8ZK2 - chains C and L of the 36 polymer chains in the assembly; structure by electron microscopy, 2.65 A resolution.

[Chain C]
Name: Photosynthetic reaction center cytochrome c subunit
Organism: Roseospirillum parvum
UniProtKB: Q6XBJ5 (Q6XBJ5_9PROT); numbering as in UniProt (aligned over 1-362)
Chain sequence (362 residues; row label = number of the first residue in the row):
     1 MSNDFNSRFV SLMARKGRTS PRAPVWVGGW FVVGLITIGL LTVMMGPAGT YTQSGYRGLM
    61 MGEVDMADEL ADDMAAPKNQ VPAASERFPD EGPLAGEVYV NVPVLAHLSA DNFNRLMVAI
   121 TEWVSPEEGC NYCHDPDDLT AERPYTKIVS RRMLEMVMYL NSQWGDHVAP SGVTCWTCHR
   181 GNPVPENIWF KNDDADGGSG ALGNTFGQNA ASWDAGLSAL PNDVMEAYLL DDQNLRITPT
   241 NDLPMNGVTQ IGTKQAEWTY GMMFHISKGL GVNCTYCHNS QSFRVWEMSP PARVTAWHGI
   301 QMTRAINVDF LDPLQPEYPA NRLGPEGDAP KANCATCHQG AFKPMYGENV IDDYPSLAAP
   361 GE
Not modelled in the structure: 1-19, 362
Glycans and other covalent adducts: heme c (HEC) linked to Cys-130, Cys-133, Cys-175, Cys-178, Cys-274, Cys-277, Cys-334, Cys-337
Ion coordination: Mg2+ site 1: Asp-65, Gly-271; heme c Fe (4 sites), coordinated by Met-117, His-134, Met-153, His-167, His-179, Met-263, His-278, His-338; Mg2+ site 2: Asn-192, Asp-194, Asp-196, Asp-223; Mg2+ site 3: Asp-194, Asp-214, Asn-222, Asp-223
Ligand contacts:
  - Octadecane (8K6), molecule 1: Ile-38, Thr-42, Gly-46, Pro-47
  - Octadecane (8K6), molecule 2: Leu-41, Thr-42, Met-45, Gly-46, Pro-47, Ala-48
  - heme c (HEC), molecule 1: Tyr-99, Val-100, Asn-101, Val-102, Pro-103, Val-104, Leu-105, Phe-113, Met-117, Val-118, Ile-120, Thr-121, Val-124, Ser-125, Gly-129, His-134, Leu-139, Thr-140, Lys-147, Ser-150, Arg-151, Leu-154
  - heme c (HEC), molecule 2: Ile-120, Val-124, Tyr-132, Tyr-145, Thr-146, Val-149, Ser-150, Met-153, Leu-154, Met-156, Val-157, Leu-160, Thr-174, His-179, Pro-183, Val-184, Pro-185, Ile-188, Ile-306, Leu-311, Tyr-318, Arg-322, Pro-330, Lys-331, Ala-332, Thr-336, Leu-357
  - heme c (HEC), molecule 3: Leu-160, His-167, Val-168, Ala-169, Pro-170, Ser-171, Gly-172, Val-173, Thr-177, Leu-229, Ile-266, Leu-270, Tyr-276, Ala-292, Thr-295, Ala-296, Gly-299, Ile-300, Met-302, Thr-303, Ile-306, Asn-333, His-338, Phe-342, Lys-343, Pro-344
  - heme c (HEC), molecule 4: Leu-235, Arg-236, Ile-237, Thr-238, Thr-259, Tyr-260, Met-263, Phe-264, Ile-266, Ser-267, Leu-270, Val-272, Asn-273, Tyr-276, His-278, Phe-283, Arg-284, Trp-286, Ala-292, Arg-293, Ala-296, Trp-297, Ile-300

[Chain L]
Name: Reaction center protein L chain
Organism: Roseospirillum parvum
UniProtKB: Q6XBJ7 (Q6XBJ7_9PROT); numbering as in UniProt (aligned over 1-275)
Chain sequence (275 residues; row label = number of the first residue in the row):
     1 MAMLSFERKY RVRGGSLIGG DLFDFWVGPF YVGFFGVTTL FFTFVGVALI AYGWVMDPSD
    61 PTVWQLSIAP PDLSYGLGFA PLMEGGLWQI ITICAVGAFV SWALREVEIC RKLGIGFHVP
   121 FAFSFAIAAY VALTVVRPML LGAWGHGFPY GIMSHLDWVS NVGYQFLHFH YNPGHMLGIT
   181 FFFTTALALA MHGGLILSAA NPGKGEKVKG PEHENTFFRD TVGYSIGTLG IHRLGLILAL
   241 SAVFWSIVCM LISGPVWTKG WPEWWNWWYE LPIWA
Not modelled in the structure: 1, 275
Ion coordination: Fe ion: His-192, His-232 (shared with 3 residues of chain M)
Ligand contacts:
  - Octadecane (8K6), molecule 1: Met-3, Pro-29, Phe-30
  - Octadecane (8K6), molecule 2: Met-3, Val-27, Gly-28
  - Octadecane (8K6), molecule 3: Phe-34, Val-37, Thr-38, Phe-41, Phe-42, Gly-97, Val-100, Ser-101
  - Octadecane (8K6), molecule 4: Phe-42, Gln-89, Ile-93, Val-96, Gly-97, Val-135, Trp-144
  - Octadecane (8K6), molecule 5: Phe-44, Val-47, Ala-51, Trp-54, Val-55
  - Octadecane (8K6), molecule 6: Tyr-75, Leu-77, Gly-78
  - Octadecane (8K6), molecule 7: Val-100, Ala-103, Leu-104, Val-107, Phe-117, His-118, Pro-120, Phe-121, Ser-124, Ile-127, Ala-128, Val-131
  - Octadecane (8K6), molecule 8: Val-136, Met-139, Leu-140, Leu-141, Gly-142
  - Octadecane (8K6), molecule 9: Leu-140, Val-248, Leu-251, Ile-252, Pro-255, Val-256
  - bacteriochlorophyll a (BCL), molecule 1: Val-47, Ile-50, Phe-99, Tyr-130, Leu-133, Phe-148, Ile-152, Met-153, His-155, Leu-156, Trp-158, Val-159
  - bacteriochlorophyll a (BCL), molecule 2: Phe-99, Phe-123, Ala-126, Ile-127, Ala-129, Tyr-130, Leu-133, Trp-158, Val-159, Ser-160, Val-162, Gly-163, Tyr-164, Phe-169, His-170, His-175, Gly-178, Ile-179, Phe-182, Phe-183, Val-243, Ser-246, Ile-247, Cys-249, Met-250
  - bacteriochlorophyll a (BCL), molecule 3: Val-159, Tyr-164, His-170, Phe-183
  - bacteriochlorophyll a (BCL), molecule 4: His-170, His-175, Met-176, Ile-179, Thr-180, Phe-183, Thr-184, Leu-187
  - bacteriopheophytin a (BPH), molecule 1: Thr-39, Phe-42, Thr-43, Gly-46, Ile-50, Ile-91, Cys-94, Ala-95, Ala-98, Phe-99, Trp-102, Glu-106, Val-119, Ala-122, Phe-123, Phe-125, Ala-126, Tyr-130, Phe-148, Pro-149, Tyr-150, Gly-151, Ile-152, His-155, Phe-182, Ala-239, Leu-240, Val-243
  - bacteriopheophytin a (BPH), molecule 2: Phe-183, Ala-186, Leu-187, Ala-190, Met-191, Thr-221, Val-222
  - menaquinone 8 (MQ8): Val-27, Phe-30, Tyr-31, Val-32, Gly-36, Val-37, Thr-39, Leu-40, Trp-102, Arg-105

[Chain C / chain L interface]
Pairs across the interface (72; chain C residue first):
  Met-45(C) with Pro-255(L); Val-256(L)
  Gly-46(C) with Pro-255(L)
  Ala-48(C) with Leu-140(L); Pro-255(L)
  Gly-49(C) with Gly-254(L), hydrogen bond (backbone-backbone); Thr-258(L)
  Tyr-51(C) with Arg-137(L); Leu-141(L), hydrophobic; His-146(L); Gln-165(L); Gly-254(L)
  Gln-53(C) with Asp-72(L), hydrogen bond; Leu-73(L), hydrogen bond (side chain-backbone)
  Arg-57(C) with Ala-69(L); Pro-70(L); Asp-72(L); Met-83(L), hydrogen bond (side chain-backbone); Glu-84(L); Gly-85(L)
  Gly-58(C) with Pro-70(L); Pro-149(L); Trp-158(L)
  Leu-59(C) with Asn-161(L), hydrogen bond (backbone-side chain)
  Met-60(C) with Gly-145(L); His-146(L); Trp-158(L); Asn-161(L); Val-162(L), hydrophobic; Gln-165(L), hydrogen bond (backbone-side chain)
  Gly-62(C) with Gln-165(L)
  Val-64(C) with Gln-165(L); Thr-258(L)
  Met-66(C) with Thr-258(L)
  Ala-211(C) with Tyr-269(L), hydrophobic
  Trp-213(C) with Glu-263(L); Asn-266(L)
  Gly-216(C) with Pro-262(L); Glu-263(L), hydrogen bond (backbone-backbone)
  Leu-217(C) with Pro-262(L); Glu-263(L); Trp-265(L); Asn-266(L); Tyr-269(L), hydrophobic
  Ser-218(C) with Tyr-171(L); Pro-262(L)
  Ala-219(C) with Tyr-171(L), hydrogen bond (backbone-side chain)
  Leu-220(C) with His-168(L)
  Tyr-260(C) with Tyr-164(L); Leu-167(L), hydrogen bond (side chain-backbone); His-168(L)
  Phe-264(C) with Leu-167(L); His-168(L); Pro-262(L), hydrophobic
  Ser-267(C) with Leu-167(L)
  Lys-268(C) with Leu-167(L); Gly-260(L); Glu-263(L), salt bridge
  Val-272(C) with Leu-167(L)
  Asn-273(C) with Tyr-164(L); Gln-165(L); Leu-167(L)
  Cys-274(C) with Tyr-164(L), hydrogen bond (side chain-backbone); Leu-167(L)
  Thr-275(C) with Asn-161(L); Gln-165(L)
  Asn-279(C) with Asn-161(L), hydrogen bond
  Ser-280(C) with Ser-160(L); Asn-161(L), hydrogen bond; Tyr-164(L)
  Gln-281(C) with Asp-157(L), hydrogen bond
  Phe-283(C) with Tyr-164(L)
Also at the interface, not in a pair above, chain C (37 interface residues in all): Thr-52, Met-61, Asp-65, Glu-69, His-278
Also at the interface, not in a pair above, chain L (38 interface residues in all): Pro-71, Phe-166, Ser-253, Lys-259, Glu-270

[Summary]
37 residues of chain C and 38 residues of chain L are in contact, with 13 hydrogen bonds and 1 salt bridge.
Among the polar pairs are Lys-268(C)/Glu-263(L), Gln-53(C)/Asp-72(L) and Gln-53(C)/Leu-73(L). One Octadecane
molecule is bound between chain C and chain L.
Here chain C is Photosynthetic reaction center cytochrome c subunit and chain L is Reaction center protein L
chain, both from Roseospirillum parvum. Entry 8ZK2 (Cryo-EM structure of photosynthetic LH1-RC core complex of
Roseospirillum parvum) was determined by electron microscopy (same publication as 8ZJW).
